PDB entry 8YW5 | electron microscopy, 2.84 A resolution | chains B and N of the 6 polymer chains in the assembly

[Chain B]
Protein: Guanine nucleotide-binding protein G(I)/G(S)/G(T) subunit beta-1
Source organism: Homo sapiens
UniProtKB: P62873 (GBB1_HUMAN); residue numbers follow UniProt; this construct covers 2-340
Sequence (345 residues; row label = number of the first residue in the row; numbers below 1 keep their minus sign (Met-4 is residue -4)):
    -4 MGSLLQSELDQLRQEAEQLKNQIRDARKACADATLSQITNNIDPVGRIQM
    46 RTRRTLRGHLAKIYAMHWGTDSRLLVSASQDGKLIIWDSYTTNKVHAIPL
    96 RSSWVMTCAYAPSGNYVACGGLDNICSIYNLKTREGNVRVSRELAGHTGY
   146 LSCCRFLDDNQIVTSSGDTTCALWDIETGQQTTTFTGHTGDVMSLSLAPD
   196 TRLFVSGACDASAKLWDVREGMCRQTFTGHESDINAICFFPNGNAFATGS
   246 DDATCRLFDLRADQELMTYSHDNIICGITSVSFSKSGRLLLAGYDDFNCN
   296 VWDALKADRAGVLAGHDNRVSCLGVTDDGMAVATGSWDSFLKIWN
Not modelled in the structure: -4 to 1
Differences from the reference sequence: initiating methionine (-4); expression tag (-3 to 1)
Swiss-Prot annotation at these positions:
  - modified residue: Ser2 (N-acetylserine), His266 (Phosphohistidine)
  - natural variant: Leu30 (L30F: In MRD42; uncertain significance), Arg52 (R52G: In MRD42), Gly64 (G64V: In MRD42), Asp76 (D76E: In MRD42; D76G: In MRD42), Gly77 (G77S: In MRD42), Lys78 (K78R: In MRD42), Ile80 (I80N: In MRD42; I80T: In MRD42), His91 (H91R: In MRD42; uncertain significance), Ala92 (A92T: In MRD42), Pro94 (P94S: In MRD42), Leu95 (L95P: In MRD42), Arg96 (R96L: In MRD42), 5 further natural variant entries in UniProt

[Chain N]
Protein: Nanobody-35
Source organism: synthetic construct
Notes: antibody fragment or engineered binder
Sequence (140 residues; each row starts with the number of its first residue; numbers below 1 keep their minus sign (Met-1 is residue -1)):
    -1 MAQVQLQESGGGLVQPGGSLRLSCAASGFTFSNYKMNWVRQAPGKGLEWV
    49 SDISQSGASISYTGSVKGRFTISRDNAKNTLYLQMNSLKPEDTAVYYCAR
    99 CPAPFTRDCFDVTSTTYAYRGQGTQVTVSSHHHHHHEPEA
Not modelled in the structure: -1 to 0, 129-138
Disulfide bonds: Cys22-Cys96, Cys99-Cys107

[Chain B / chain N interface]
Pairs across the interface - 18 pairs, chain B then chain N:
  Thr184(B) - Thr114(N)
  Cys204(B) - Tyr117(N)  hydrogen bond (backbone-side chain)
  Asp205(B) - Ala116(N)
  Ala206(B) - Tyr117(N)
  Thr223(B) - Gln1(N)
  Glu226(B) - Val2(N)
  Glu226(B) - Gly26(N)
  Glu226(B) - Phe27(N)
  Glu226(B) - Thr28(N)
  Glu226(B) - Tyr32(N)  hydrogen bond
  Glu226(B) - Arg98(N)  hydrogen bond (backbone-side chain)
  Glu226(B) - Tyr117(N)
  Ser227(B) - Pro100(N)  hydrogen bond (side chain-backbone)
  Ser227(B) - Ala101(N)
  Ser227(B) - Tyr117(N)
  Asp228(B) - Tyr117(N)  hydrogen bond
  Asp246(B) - Pro102(N)
  Ile270(B) - Phe103(N)
Interface residues without a listed pair, chain B (13 interface residues in all): Gly224, His225, Asp247

[Summary]
13 residues of chain B and 14 residues of chain N are in contact, with 5 hydrogen bonds. Polar contacts
include Cys204(B)-Tyr117(N), Glu226(B)-Tyr32(N) and Glu226(B)-Arg98(N).
Chain B is Guanine nucleotide-binding protein G(I)/G(S)/G(T) subunit beta-1 (Homo sapiens) and chain N is
Nanobody-35 (synthetic construct); the structure, Cryo-EM structure of the retatrutide-bound human GCGR-Gs
complex, was determined by electron microscopy (same publication as 8YW3 and 8YW4).
